Entry 8IA7 (electron microscopy, 3.10 A resolution); this record covers chains R and L of the 6 polymer chains in the assembly.

Chain R:
Protein: Gastrin/cholecystokinin type B receptor
Organism: Homo sapiens
UniProtKB: P32239 (GASR_HUMAN); residues 1-447 here = UniProt positions 1-447
Chain sequence (447 residues; each row starts with the number of its first residue):
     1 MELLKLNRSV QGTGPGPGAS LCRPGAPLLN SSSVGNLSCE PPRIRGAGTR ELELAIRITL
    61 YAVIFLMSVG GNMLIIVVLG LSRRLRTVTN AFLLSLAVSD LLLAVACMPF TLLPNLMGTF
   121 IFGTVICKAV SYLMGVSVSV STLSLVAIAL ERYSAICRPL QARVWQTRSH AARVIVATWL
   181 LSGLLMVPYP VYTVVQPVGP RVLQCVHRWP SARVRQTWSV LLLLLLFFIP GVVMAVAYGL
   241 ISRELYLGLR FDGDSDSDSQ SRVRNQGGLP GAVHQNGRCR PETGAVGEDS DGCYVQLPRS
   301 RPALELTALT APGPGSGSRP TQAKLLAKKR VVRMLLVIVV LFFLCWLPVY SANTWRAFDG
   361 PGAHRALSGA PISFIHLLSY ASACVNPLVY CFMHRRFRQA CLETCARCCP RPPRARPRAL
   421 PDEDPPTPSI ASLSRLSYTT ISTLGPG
Unresolved in the structure: 1-52, 249-323, 404-447
Cystine bridges: Cys127-Cys205
UniProt features mapped onto this chain:
  - lipidation: Cys408 (S-palmitoyl cysteine)
  - glycosylation (N-linked (GlcNAc...) asparagine): Asn7, Asn30, Asn36
What the authors report for this chain:
  - binding site for Cck-8 (chain L): Pro114, Phe120, Gln204
  - mutagenesis - Q204A: unchanged signaling with Cck-8 (chain L)
  - mutagenesis - L245A: abolished signaling with Cck-8 (chain L)
  - mutagenesis - R152A (over 3-fold), I156A, Q166A, L335A: decreased signaling with Cck-8 (chain L)
  - mutagenesis - A162S, K324N, H394N: increased signaling in response to Gs
  - mutagenesis - Q166A, L335A: decreased signaling with Guanine nucleotide-binding protein G(q) subunit alpha

Chain L:
Protein: Cck-8
Chain sequence (9 residues; each row starts with the number of its first residue):
     1 DYMGWMDFX
Modified residues: Tyr2 (O-sulfo-L-tyrosine; TYS); NH2 (amino group) at position 9

Chain R / chain L interface:
Contacting residue pairs (27; chain R residue first):
  Pro114(R) - Tyr2(L)
  Gly118(R) - Tyr2(L)
  Cys127(R) - Met6(L)
  Ser131(R) - Met6(L)
  Met134(R) - Phe8(L)
  Met134(R) - NH2_9(L)  hydrogen bond (side chain-backbone)
  Val138(R) - Phe8(L)  hydrophobic
  Tyr189(R) - Asp7(L)  hydrogen bond
  Tyr189(R) - Phe8(L)
  Gln204(R) - Tyr2(L)
  Gln204(R) - Met3(L)
  Cys205(R) - Tyr2(L)
  His207(R) - Met6(L)
  His207(R) - Asp7(L)  salt bridge
  Val349(R) - Phe8(L)  hydrophobic
  Ala352(R) - Trp5(L)
  Asn353(R) - Trp5(L)  hydrogen bond
  Asn353(R) - Asp7(L)
  Arg356(R) - Trp5(L)
  Ala363(R) - Trp5(L)  hydrophobic
  His364(R) - Met3(L)
  Leu367(R) - Trp5(L)
  Ser368(R) - Met3(L)  hydrogen bond (side chain-backbone)
  Ile372(R) - Trp5(L)  hydrophobic
  His376(R) - Asp7(L)
  His376(R) - Phe8(L)  hydrogen bond (side chain-backbone)
  Tyr380(R) - Phe8(L)
Other interface residues (no listed pair), chain R (30 interface residues in all): Cys107, Asn115, Thr119, Phe120, Gly135, Val198, Val206, Tyr350, Ser379
Other interface residues (no listed pair), chain L (9 interface residues in all): Asp1, Gly4

Overview:
30 residues of chain R face 9 of chain L across their interface, with 5 hydrogen bonds and 1 salt bridge.
Among the polar pairs are His207(R)-Asp7(L), Met134(R)-NH2_9(L) and Tyr189(R)-Asp7(L). From the paper: a
binding site for Cck-8 (chain L) at Pro114(R), Phe120(R) and Gln204(R); R152A, I156A and Q166A of chain R,
among others, reduce signaling with Cck-8 (chain L); 9 substitutions were tested in all.
Chain R is Gastrin/cholecystokinin type B receptor (Homo sapiens) and chain L is Cck-8; the structure,
Structural insights into human brain gut peptide cholecystokinin receptors, was determined by electron
microscopy, deposited together with 7XOU, 7XOV and 7XOW.
